Entry 8HXY (electron microscopy, 3.10 A resolution); this record covers chains B and I of the 15 polymer chains in the assembly.

# Chain B
Name: Histone H4
Organism: Xenopus laevis
UniProtKB: A0A8J1LTD2 (A0A8J1LTD2_XENLA); residues 1-102 here correspond to UniProt positions 15-116 (UniProt number = residue number + 14)
Sequence (102 residues; numbered 1 to 102; the number before each row is that of its first residue):
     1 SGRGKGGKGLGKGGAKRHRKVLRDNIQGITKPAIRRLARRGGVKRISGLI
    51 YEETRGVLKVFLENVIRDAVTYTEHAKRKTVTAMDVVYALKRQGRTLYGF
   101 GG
Unresolved in the structure: 1-21, 102

# Chain I
Molecule: 352-nt DNA strand
Sequence (352 nucleotides; row label = number of the first residue in the row; numbers below 1 keep their minus sign (DG-8 is residue -8)):
    -8 GAATTCGATATCGAGAATCCCGGTGCCGAGGCCGCTCAATTGGTCGTAGA
    42 CAGCTCTAGCACCGCTTAAACGCACGTACGCGCTGTCCCCCGCGTTTTAA
    92 CCGCCAAGGGGATTACTCCCTAGTCTCCAGGCACGTGTCAGATATATACA
   142 TCCTGTGCATGTATTGAAAGTACTGCCAGTTCTAGACTGGAGAATCCCGG
   192 TGCCGAGGCCGCTCAATTGGTCGTAGACAGCTCTAGCACCGCTTAAACGC
   242 ACGTACGCGCTGTCCCCCGCGTTTTAACCGCCAAGGGGATTACTCCCTAG
   292 TCTCCAGGCACGTGTCAGATATATACATCCTGTGCATGTATTGAACAGCG
   342 AT
Unresolved in the structure: -8 to 163, 334-343

# Chain B / chain I interface
Residue-residue contacts (12; chain B residue first):
  Arg35(B) with DC259(I), salt bridge to the phosphate
  Arg45(B) with DC258(I), sugar contact; DC259(I), phosphate contact
  Ile46(B) with DC258(I), sugar contact; DC259(I), hydrogen bond to the phosphate
  Ser47(B) with DC258(I), phosphate contact
  Gly48(B) with DC258(I), hydrogen bond to the phosphate
  Arg78(B) with DG279(I), phosphate contact; DA280(I), phosphate contact
  Lys79(B) with DG278(I), salt bridge to the phosphate; DG279(I), hydrogen bond to the phosphate
  Thr80(B) with DG279(I), hydrogen bond to the phosphate
Also at the interface, not in a pair above, chain B (11 interface residues in all): Arg39, Lys44, Lys77

# Overview
11 residues of chain B face 5 of chain I across their interface, with 4 hydrogen bonds and 2 salt bridges.
Polar contacts include Ile46(B)-DC259(I), Gly48(B)-DC258(I) and Lys79(B)-DG279(I).
Here chain B is Histone H4 (Xenopus laevis) and chain I is a 352-nt DNA strand. Entry 8HXY (Cryo-EM structure
of the histone deacetylase complex Rpd3S in complex with nucleosome) was determined by electron microscopy
together with 8HXX, 8HXZ, 8HY0 and 8JHO from the same study.
